PDB entry 7LGE | electron microscopy, 5.60 A resolution (low resolution: residue-level contacts below are approximate; hydrogen-bond / salt-bridge calls are withheld) | chains C and D of the 4 polymer chains in the assembly

Chain C (and D):
Name: Capsid protein
Source organism: Escherichia phage Qbeta
Notes: chain D of this document is another copy of the same molecule, construct and numbering; everything in this record applies to it too
Reference sequence: P03615 (CAPSD_BPQBE); residues 0-132 here correspond to UniProt positions 1-133 (UniProt number = residue number + 1)
Sequence (133 residues; each row starts with the number of its first residue; numbering starts at 0):
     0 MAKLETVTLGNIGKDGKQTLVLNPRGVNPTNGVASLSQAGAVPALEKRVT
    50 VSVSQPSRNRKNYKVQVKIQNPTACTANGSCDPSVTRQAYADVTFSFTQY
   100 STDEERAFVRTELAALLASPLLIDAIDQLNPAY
Disordered / not traced: 0
Swiss-Prot annotation at these positions:
  - site: Tyr89 (RNA-binding)

Interface between chain C and chain D:
Pairs across the interface (154):
  Ala1(C) - Leu120(D)
  Ala1(C) - Asp123(D)
  Ala1(C) - Asn129(D)
  Ala1(C) - Pro130(D)
  Ala1(C) - Ala131(D)
  Ala1(C) - Tyr132(D)
  Lys2(C) - Tyr132(D)
  Leu3(C) - Ala131(D)
  Val6(C) - Ser118(D)
  Val6(C) - Leu120(D)
  Leu8(C) - Glu111(D)
  Leu8(C) - Ala114(D)
  Leu8(C) - Leu115(D)
  Leu8(C) - Ser118(D)
  Ile11(C) - Thr110(D)
  Ile11(C) - Glu111(D)
  Ile11(C) - Ala114(D)
  Gly12(C) - Glu103(D)
  Gly12(C) - Ala106(D)
  Gly12(C) - Thr110(D)
  Lys13(C) - Asp102(D)
  Lys13(C) - Glu103(D)
  Lys13(C) - Ala106(D)
  Leu19(C) - Glu111(D)
  Leu21(C) - Leu115(D)
  Val26(C) - Ala131(D)
  Val26(C) - Tyr132(D)
  Gly31(C) - Tyr132(D)
  Lys46(C) - Glu111(D)
  Val48(C) - Leu115(D)
  Val50(C) - Leu121(D)
  Val52(C) - Ala124(D)
  Val52(C) - Leu128(D)
  Val52(C) - Asn129(D)
  Val52(C) - Pro130(D)
  Gln54(C) - Leu128(D)
  Tyr62(C) - Leu128(D)
  Val64(C) - Ala124(D)
  Val64(C) - Ile125(D)
  Val64(C) - Leu128(D)
  Ile68(C) - Val108(D)
  Ile68(C) - Leu112(D)
  Ile68(C) - Leu115(D)
  Gln69(C) - Phe107(D)
  Gln69(C) - Glu111(D)
  Asn70(C) - Phe107(D)
  Gln87(C) - Ser95(D)
  Gln87(C) - Phe96(D)
  Gln87(C) - Thr97(D)
  Ala88(C) - Phe96(D)
  Ala88(C) - Glu104(D)
  Ala88(C) - Phe107(D)
  Ala88(C) - Val108(D)
  Tyr89(C) - Phe94(D)
  Tyr89(C) - Ser95(D)
  Ala90(C) - Thr93(D)
  Ala90(C) - Phe94(D)
  Ala90(C) - Val108(D)
  Asp91(C) - Asp91(D)
  Asp91(C) - Val92(D)
  Asp91(C) - Thr93(D)
  Val92(C) - Asp91(D)
  Val92(C) - Val92(D)
  Val92(C) - Leu112(D)
  Thr93(C) - Ala90(D)
  Thr93(C) - Asp91(D)
  Phe94(C) - Tyr89(D)
  Phe94(C) - Ala90(D)
  Phe94(C) - Leu116(D)
  Phe94(C) - Ile125(D)
  Ser95(C) - Ala88(D)
  Ser95(C) - Tyr89(D)
  Phe96(C) - Ala88(D)
  Phe96(C) - Leu128(D)
  Thr97(C) - Thr85(D)
  Thr97(C) - Arg86(D)
  Thr97(C) - Gln87(D)
  Tyr99(C) - Arg86(D)
  Ser100(C) - Arg86(D)
  Asp102(C) - Lys13(D)
  Asp102(C) - Asp126(D)
  Glu103(C) - Gly12(D)
  Glu103(C) - Lys13(D)
  Glu104(C) - Thr72(D)
  Glu104(C) - Arg86(D)
  Arg105(C) - Ile125(D)
  Arg105(C) - Asp126(D)
  Arg105(C) - Gln127(D)
  Arg105(C) - Leu128(D)
  Ala106(C) - Gly12(D)
  Ala106(C) - Lys13(D)
  Ala106(C) - Asp126(D)
  Phe107(C) - Ile11(D)
  Phe107(C) - Gly12(D)
  Phe107(C) - Gln17(D)
  Phe107(C) - Leu19(D)
  Val108(C) - Asn70(D)
  Val108(C) - Ala90(D)
  Arg109(C) - Leu116(D)
  Arg109(C) - Leu121(D)
  Arg109(C) - Ile122(D)
  Arg109(C) - Ile125(D)
  Arg109(C) - Asp126(D)
  Thr110(C) - Ile11(D)
  Thr110(C) - Gly12(D)
  Glu111(C) - Leu8(D)
  Glu111(C) - Leu19(D)
  Glu111(C) - Val48(D)
  Glu111(C) - Ile68(D)
  Glu111(C) - Asn70(D)
  Leu112(C) - Ile68(D)
  Leu112(C) - Val92(D)
  Leu112(C) - Leu116(D)
  Ala113(C) - Leu116(D)
  Ala114(C) - Leu8(D)
  Ala114(C) - Ile11(D)
  Leu115(C) - Leu8(D)
  Leu115(C) - Ile68(D)
  Leu116(C) - Phe94(D)
  Leu116(C) - Leu112(D)
  Leu116(C) - Ala113(D)
  Leu116(C) - Leu116(D)
  Ser118(C) - Val6(D)
  Leu120(C) - Lys2(D)
  Leu120(C) - Glu4(D)
  Leu120(C) - Val6(D)
  Leu120(C) - Leu35(D)
  Leu121(C) - Val50(D)
  Ile122(C) - Arg109(D)
  Ile125(C) - Phe94(D)
  Ile125(C) - Arg105(D)
  Ile125(C) - Arg109(D)
  Asp126(C) - Asp102(D)
  Asp126(C) - Arg105(D)
  Asp126(C) - Arg109(D)
  Leu128(C) - Val52(D)
  Leu128(C) - Tyr62(D)
  Leu128(C) - Val64(D)
  Leu128(C) - Arg105(D)
  Asn129(C) - Ala1(D)
  Pro130(C) - Ala1(D)
  Pro130(C) - Val52(D)
  Ala131(C) - Ala1(D)
  Ala131(C) - Lys2(D)
  Ala131(C) - Leu3(D)
  Ala131(C) - Ala33(D)
  Tyr132(C) - Ala1(D)
  Tyr132(C) - Lys2(D)
  Tyr132(C) - Leu3(D)
  Tyr132(C) - Val26(D)
  Tyr132(C) - Gly31(D)
  Tyr132(C) - Val32(D)
  Tyr132(C) - Ala33(D)
  Tyr132(C) - Val50(D)
Interface residues without a listed pair, chain C (69 interface residues in all): Gly9, Ala33, Leu35, Val66, Thr72, Gln98, Thr101, Ala124
Interface residues without a listed pair, chain D (73 interface residues in all): Leu21, Gly25, Gln37, Val66, Tyr99, Ser100, Ala117

Overview:
69 residues of chain C face 73 of chain D across their interface.
Chain C and chain D are both Capsid protein (Escherichia phage Qbeta); the structure, Asymmetric unit for
phage Qbeta T=4 particle, was determined by electron microscopy (same publication as 7LGF, 7LGG, 7LGH and
7LHD).
